8YO6 - chains A and B; structure by X-ray diffraction, 1.95 A resolution.

# Chain A (and B)
Name: Cag pathogenicity island protein T
Organism: Helicobacter pylori (strain G27)
Notes: chain B of this document is another copy of the same molecule, construct and numbering; everything in this record applies to it too
UniProtKB: B5Z6Q4 (B5Z6Q4_HELPG); residue numbers follow UniProt; this construct covers 54-165
Chain sequence (119 residues; row label = number of the first residue in the row):
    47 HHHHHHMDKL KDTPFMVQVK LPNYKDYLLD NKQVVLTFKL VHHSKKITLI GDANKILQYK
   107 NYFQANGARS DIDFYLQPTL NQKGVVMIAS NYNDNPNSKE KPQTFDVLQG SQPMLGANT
Disordered / not traced: 47-56, 139-165
Sequence notes: expression tag (47-53)

# Interface between chain A and chain B
Contacting residue pairs (25; chain A residue first):
  Asp-58(A) / Lys-78(B)  salt bridge
  Thr-59(A) / Val-65(B)
  Thr-59(A) / Lys-66(B)
  Thr-59(A) / Gln-79(B)  hydrogen bond
  Pro-60(A) / Val-65(B)
  Pro-60(A) / Lys-66(B)  hydrogen bond (backbone-backbone)
  Phe-61(A) / Gln-64(B)
  Phe-61(A) / Val-65(B)  hydrophobic
  Met-62(A) / Met-62(B)
  Met-62(A) / Val-63(B)
  Met-62(A) / Gln-64(B)  hydrogen bond (backbone-backbone)
  Val-63(A) / Met-62(B)
  Val-63(A) / Val-63(B)  hydrophobic
  Gln-64(A) / Phe-61(B)
  Gln-64(A) / Met-62(B)  hydrogen bond (backbone-backbone)
  Val-65(A) / Thr-59(B)
  Val-65(A) / Pro-60(B)
  Val-65(A) / Phe-61(B)  hydrophobic
  Lys-66(A) / Thr-59(B)
  Lys-66(A) / Pro-60(B)  hydrogen bond (backbone-backbone)
  Lys-78(A) / Asp-58(B)  salt bridge
  Gln-79(A) / Thr-59(B)  hydrogen bond
  Leu-82(A) / Thr-59(B)
  Tyr-138(A) / Gln-64(B)
  Tyr-138(A) / Lys-66(B)
Also at the interface, not in a pair above, chain A (16 interface residues in all): Lys-57, Leu-67, Asp-76
Also at the interface, not in a pair above, chain B (15 interface residues in all): Lys-57, Leu-67, Asp-76, Leu-82

# In short
16 residues of chain A face 15 of chain B across their interface, with 6 hydrogen bonds and 2 salt bridges.
Polar contacts include Asp-58(A)/Lys-78(B), Thr-59(A)/Gln-79(B) and Pro-60(A)/Lys-66(B).
Chain A and chain B are both Cag pathogenicity island protein T (Helicobacter pylori (strain G27)); the
structure, Crystal structure of CagT from Helicobacter pylori, was determined by X-ray diffraction, deposited
together with 8YNX.
